Entry 1A3Q (X-ray diffraction, 2.10 A resolution); this record covers chains D and B of the 4 polymer chains in the assembly.

== Chain D ==
Molecule: 11-nt DNA strand
Sequence (11 nucleotides; row label = number of the first residue in the row):
   605 GGGGATTCCC C

== Chain B ==
Protein: Protein (nuclear factor kappa-B P52)
From: Homo sapiens
UniProt: Q00653 (NFKB2_HUMAN); numbering as in UniProt; present here: 37-199, 206-327
Chain sequence (285 residues; row label = number of the first residue in the row; note: 6 numbers in that range are skipped by the numbering (no residue carries them; nothing is unmodelled there)):
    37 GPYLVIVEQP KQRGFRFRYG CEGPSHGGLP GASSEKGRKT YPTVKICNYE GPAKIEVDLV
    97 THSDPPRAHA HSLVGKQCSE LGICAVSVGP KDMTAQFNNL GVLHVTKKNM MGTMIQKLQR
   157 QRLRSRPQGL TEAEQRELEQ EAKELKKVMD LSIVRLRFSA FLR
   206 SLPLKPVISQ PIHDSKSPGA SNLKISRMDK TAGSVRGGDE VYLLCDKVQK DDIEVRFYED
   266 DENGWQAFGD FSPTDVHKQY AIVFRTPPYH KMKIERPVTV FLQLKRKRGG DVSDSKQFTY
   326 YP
Sequence notes: conflict Ile-213 (Thr in Q00653)
Swiss-Prot annotation at these positions:
  - modified residue: Ser-161 (Phosphoserine)
  - mutagenesis: Tyr-247 to Leu-249 (Two-fold reduction in heterodimerization with RelA)

== Chain D / chain B interface ==
Residue-residue contacts - 23 pairs, chain D then chain B:
  DG607(D) with Lys-255(B), phosphate contact; Lys-283(B), salt bridge to the phosphate
  DG608(D) with Lys-255(B), salt bridge to the phosphate; Lys-283(B), phosphate contact; Gln-284(B), sugar contact
  DA609(D) with Pro-223(B), phosphate contact; Gln-254(B), hydrogen bond to the phosphate; Gln-284(B), hydrogen bond to the phosphate
  DT610(D) with Tyr-55(B), sugar contact; Lys-143(B), salt bridge to the phosphate; Pro-223(B), phosphate contact
  DT611(D) with Tyr-55(B), hydrogen bond to the phosphate; Thr-142(B), phosphate contact; Lys-143(B), hydrogen bond to the phosphate; Lys-221(B), base contact
  DC612(D) with Arg-52(B), base contact; Tyr-55(B), phosphate contact; Cys-57(B), hydrogen bond to the phosphate; Glu-58(B), base contact; Thr-142(B), phosphate contact
  DC613(D) with Arg-52(B), base contact; Cys-57(B), phosphate contact; Glu-58(B), hydrogen bond to the base
Also at the interface, not in a pair above, chain D (8 interface residues in all): DC614
Also at the interface, not in a pair above, chain B (18 interface residues in all): Arg-54, His-62, His-140, Val-141, Ser-222, Lys-252

== In short ==
The interface between chain D and chain B involves 8 residues on one side and 18 on the other; the contacts
include 6 hydrogen bonds and 3 salt bridges. Among the polar pairs are DC613(D)/Glu-58(B), DA609(D)/Gln-254(B)
and DA609(D)/Gln-284(B).
Chain D is an 11-nt DNA strand and chain B is Protein (nuclear factor kappa-B P52) (Homo sapiens); the
structure, Human nf-kappa-B P52 bound to DNA, was determined by X-ray diffraction.
